PDB entry 4AOS | X-ray diffraction, 2.50 A resolution | chain A

[Chain A]
Molecule: Steroid monooxygenase
Source organism: Rhodococcus rhodochrous
Notes: EC 1.14.13.54
UniProt: O50641 (O50641_RHORH); residue numbers follow UniProt; this construct covers 1-549
Amino-acid sequence (549 residues; numbered 1 to 549; the number before each row is that of its first residue):
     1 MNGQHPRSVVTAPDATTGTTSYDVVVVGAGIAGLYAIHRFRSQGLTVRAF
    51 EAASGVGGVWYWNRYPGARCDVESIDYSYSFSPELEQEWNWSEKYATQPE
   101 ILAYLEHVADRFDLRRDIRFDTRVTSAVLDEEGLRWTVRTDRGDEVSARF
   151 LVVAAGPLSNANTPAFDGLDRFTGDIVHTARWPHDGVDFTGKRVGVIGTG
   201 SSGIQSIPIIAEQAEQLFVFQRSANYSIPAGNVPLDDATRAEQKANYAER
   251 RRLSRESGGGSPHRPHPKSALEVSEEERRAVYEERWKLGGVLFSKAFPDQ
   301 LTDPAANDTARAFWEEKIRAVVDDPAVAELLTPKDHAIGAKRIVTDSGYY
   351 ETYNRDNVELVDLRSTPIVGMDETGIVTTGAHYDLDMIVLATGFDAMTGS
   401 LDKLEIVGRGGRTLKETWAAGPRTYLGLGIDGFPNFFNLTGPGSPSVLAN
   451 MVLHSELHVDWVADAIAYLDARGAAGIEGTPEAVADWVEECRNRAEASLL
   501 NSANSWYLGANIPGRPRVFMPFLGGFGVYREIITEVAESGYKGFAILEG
Not modelled in the structure: 1-19, 510-516
Residues lining bound ligands:
  - FAD (flavin-adenine dinucleotide): Val27, Gly28, Ala29, Gly30, Ile31, Ala32, Gly33, Phe50, Glu51, Ala52, Ala53, Gly57, Gly58, Val59, Trp60, Trp62, Asn63, Tyr65, Arg69, Cys70, Asp71, Val72, Tyr77, Thr122, Arg123, Val124, Ala154, Ala155, Gly156, Pro157, Leu158, Gln205, Arg342, Phe394, Ser400, Leu404, Thr440, Ala449, Asn450, Met451
  - NADP (NAP; NADP nicotinamide-adenine-dinucleotide phosphate): Asp71, Leu158, Pro164, Phe166, Ile197, Gly198, Thr199, Gly200, Ser201, Arg222, Ser223, Asn225, Lys341, Arg342, Leu363, Ala391, Thr392, Gly393, Phe394, Val447, Trp506, Tyr507
Reported in the primary citation:
  - binding site for NADP: Asp71, Arg342
  - catalytic residues: Arg342 (citing earlier work)
  - conformationally variable residues (order/disorder transition): Ala510 to Pro516
  - binding site for flavin-adenine dinucleotide: Val72
  - mutagenesis - V72I, K295A, L500Y: increased catalytic activity on progesterone
  - mutagenesis - K295A, T345L: unchanged catalytic activity on phenylacetone
  - mutagenesis - T345L: abolished catalytic activity on progesterone
  - specificity-determining residues: Thr345
  - mutagenesis - P157Q, V291A: unchanged catalytic activity

[Overview]
Chain A binds flavin-adenine dinucleotide and NADP. From the paper: the catalytic residue Arg342; V72I, K295A
and L500Y increase catalytic activity on progesterone; 6 substitutions were tested in all.
Chain A is Steroid monooxygenase (Rhodococcus rhodochrous); the structure, Oxidized steroid monooxygenase
bound to NADP, was determined by X-ray diffraction together with 4AOX, 4AP1 and 4AP3 from the same study.
